Entry 8JIS (electron microscopy, 2.46 A resolution); this record covers chains B and R of the 6 polymer chains in the assembly.

# Chain B
Protein: Guanine nucleotide-binding protein G(I)/G(S)/G(T) subunit beta-1
Organism: Rattus norvegicus
UniProtKB: P54311 (GBB1_RAT); residue numbers follow UniProt; this construct covers 3-340
Amino-acid sequence (338 residues; row label = number of the first residue in the row):
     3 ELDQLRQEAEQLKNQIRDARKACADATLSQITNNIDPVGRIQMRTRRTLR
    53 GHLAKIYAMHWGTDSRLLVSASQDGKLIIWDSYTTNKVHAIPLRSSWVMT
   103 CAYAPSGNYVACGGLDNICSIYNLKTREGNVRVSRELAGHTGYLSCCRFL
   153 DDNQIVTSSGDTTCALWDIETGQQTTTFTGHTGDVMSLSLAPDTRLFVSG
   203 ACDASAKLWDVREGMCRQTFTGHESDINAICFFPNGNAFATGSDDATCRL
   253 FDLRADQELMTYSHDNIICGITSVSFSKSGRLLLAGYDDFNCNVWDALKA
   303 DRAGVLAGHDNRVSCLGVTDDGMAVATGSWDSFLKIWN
Curated features (UniProtKB/Swiss-Prot):
  - modified residue: His266 (Phosphohistidine)

# Chain R
Protein: Glucagon-like peptide 1 receptor
Organism: Homo sapiens
UniProtKB: P43220 (GLP1R_HUMAN); residue numbers follow UniProt; this construct covers 30-423
Amino-acid sequence (394 residues; row label = number of the first residue in the row):
    30 VSLWETVQKWREYRRQCQRSLTEDPPPATDLFCNRTFDEYACWPDGEPGS
    80 FVNVSCPWYLPWASSVPQGHVYRFCTAEGLWLQKDNSSLPWRDLSECEES
   130 KRGERSSPEEQLLFLYIIYTVGYALSFSALVIASAILLGFRHLHCTRNYI
   180 HLNLFASFILRALSVFIKDAALKWMYSTAAQQHQWDGLLSYQDSLSCRLV
   230 FLLMQYCVAANYYWLLVEGVYLYTLLAFSVLSEQWIFRLYVSIGWGVPLL
   280 FVVPWGIVKYLYEDEGCWTRNSNMNYWLIIRLPILFAIGVNFLIFVRVIC
   330 IVVSKLKANLMCKTDIKCRLAKSTLTLIPLLGTHEVIFAFVMDEHARGTL
   380 RFIKLFTELSFTSFQGLMVAILYCFVNNEVQLEFRKSWERWRLE
Disordered / not traced: 129-136
Disulfides: Cys46-Cys71, Cys62-Cys104, Cys85-Cys126, Cys226-Cys296

# Chain B / chain R interface
Residue-residue contacts (4; chain B residue first):
  Arg52(B) - Arg170(R)
  Ala309(B) - Arg419(R)
  Asp312(B) - His171(R)  salt bridge
  Asp312(B) - Lys415(R)  salt bridge
Also at the interface, not in a pair above, chain B (6 interface residues in all): Gln44, Gly310, His311
Also at the interface, not in a pair above, chain R (5 interface residues in all): Glu423

# In short
Chain B and chain R form an interface of 6 and 5 residues respectively, with 2 salt bridges. Polar contacts
include Asp312(B)-His171(R) and Asp312(B)-Lys415(R).
Here chain B is Guanine nucleotide-binding protein G(I)/G(S)/G(T) subunit beta-1 (Rattus norvegicus) and chain
R is Glucagon-like peptide 1 receptor (Homo sapiens). Entry 8JIS (Cryo-EM structure of the GLP-1R/GCGR dual
agonist peptide15-bound human GLP-1R-Gs complex) was determined by electron microscopy together with 8JIQ,
8JIU, 8JIP, 8JIR and 8JIT from the same study.
